1I5K - chains A and D of the 4 polymer chains in the assembly; structure by X-ray diffraction, 2.70 A resolution.

Chain A:
Molecule: Plasminogen
Source organism: Homo sapiens
Notes: EC 3.4.21.7; fragment: modified recombinant kringle-2 domain
UniProt: P00747 (PLMN_HUMAN); aligned to UniProt positions 183-263 over residues 0-80 (the alignment contains insertions or deletions, so no single offset holds)
Amino-acid sequence (84 residues; numbered -3 to 80; the number before each row is that of its first residue; numbers below 1 keep their minus sign (Phe-3 is residue -3)):
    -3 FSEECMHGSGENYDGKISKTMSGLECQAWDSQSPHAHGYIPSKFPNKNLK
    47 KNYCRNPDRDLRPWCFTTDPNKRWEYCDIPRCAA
Unresolved in the structure: -3 to -1, 79-80
Construct notes: cloning artifact (-3 to -1); engineered mutation Gly4 (Cys188 in P00747), Asp56 (Glu240 in P00747), Tyr72 (Leu256 in P00747); conflict Ala79 (Thr263 in P00747), Ala80 (Thr264 in P00747)
Cystine bridges: Cys1-Cys78, Cys22-Cys61, Cys50-Cys73

Chain D:
Molecule: M protein
Notes: fragment: vek-30 (30 residue internal peptide)
UniProt: P49054 (PAM_STRPY); aligned to UniProt positions 85-114 over residues 401-430 (the alignment contains insertions or deletions, so no single offset holds)
Amino-acid sequence (30 residues; row label = number of the first residue in the row):
   401 VEKLTADAELQRLKNERHEEAELERLKSEY
Unresolved in the structure: 401, 428-430
Construct notes: conflict Tyr430 (Arg114 in P49054)

Chain A / chain D interface:
Contacting residue pairs - 20 pairs, chain A then chain D:
  Trp25(A) - Glu402(D)
  Asp26(A) - Glu402(D)
  Ser27(A) - Glu402(D)
  Gln28(A) - Glu402(D)
  Gln28(A) - Arg412(D)
  Pro30(A) - Glu419(D)
  His31(A) - Glu419(D)
  Ala32(A) - Asn415(D)
  Ala32(A) - Glu416(D)
  Ala32(A) - Glu419(D)  hydrogen bond (backbone-side chain)
  His33(A) - Arg412(D)
  His33(A) - Glu416(D)
  Gly34(A) - Glu416(D)
  Ile36(A) - Glu402(D)
  Ile36(A) - Arg412(D)
  Pro37(A) - Glu402(D)
  Ser38(A) - Glu402(D)
  Ser38(A) - Leu404(D)
  Asn67(A) - Leu423(D)
  Arg69(A) - Glu416(D)  salt bridge
Also at the interface, not in a pair above, chain A (15 interface residues in all): Lys39
Also at the interface, not in a pair above, chain D (8 interface residues in all): Glu409

Summary:
15 residues of chain A face 8 of chain D across their interface, with 1 hydrogen bond and 1 salt bridge. Polar
contacts include Arg69(A)-Glu416(D) and Ala32(A)-Glu419(D).
Here chain A is Plasminogen (Homo sapiens) and chain D is M protein. Entry 1I5K (Structure and binding
determinants of the recombinant kringle-2 domain of human plasminogen to an internal peptide ...) was
determined by X-ray diffraction.
